PDB entry 8Q6D | X-ray diffraction, 1.40 A resolution | chains A and B

== Chain A ==
Protein: Egl nine homolog 1
Source organism: Homo sapiens
Notes: EC 1.14.11.29
Reference sequence: Q9GZT9 (EGLN1_HUMAN); numbering as in UniProt (aligned over 181-407)
Amino-acid sequence (233 residues; each row starts with the number of its first residue):
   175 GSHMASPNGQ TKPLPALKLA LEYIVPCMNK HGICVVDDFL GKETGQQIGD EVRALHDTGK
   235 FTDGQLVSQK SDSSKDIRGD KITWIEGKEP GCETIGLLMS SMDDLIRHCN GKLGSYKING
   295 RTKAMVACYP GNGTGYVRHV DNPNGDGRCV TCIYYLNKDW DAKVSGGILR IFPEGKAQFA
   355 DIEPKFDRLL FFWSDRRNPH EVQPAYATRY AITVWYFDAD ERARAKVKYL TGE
Unresolved in the structure: 175-186, 407
Sequence notes: expression tag (175-180)
Curated features (UniProtKB/Swiss-Prot):
  - region: Val241 to Ile251 (Beta(2)beta(3) 'finger-like' loop)
  - binding site (Fe cation): His313, Asp315, His374
  - binding site (2-oxoglutarate): Arg383
  - modified residue (S-nitrosocysteine): Cys201, Cys208, Cys302, Cys323, Cys326
  - natural variant: Pro317 (P317R: In ECYT3), Arg371 (R371H: In ECYT3)
  - mutagenesis: Cys201 (C201A: Little change in enzyme activity), Cys208 (C208A: Little change in enzyme activity), Arg252 (R252A: Reduced C-terminal ODD domain (CODD) hydroxylation of HIF1A), Asp254 (D254A/K: Reduced C-terminal ODD domain (CODD) hxdroxylation of HIF1A), Cys266 (C266A: Little change in enzyme activity), Cys283 (C283A: Little change in enzyme activity), Cys302 (C302A: Slight increase in enzyme activity), Tyr303 (Y303F: No effect), Cys323 (C323A: Little change in enzyme activity), Cys326 (C326A: Slight increase in enzyme activity), Arg383 (R383A: Reduces enzyme activity by 95%)
Metal / ion sites: Fe ion: His313, Asp315, His374 (together with 2-oxoglutaric acid)
Ligand contacts: 2-oxoglutaric acid (AKG): Arg252, Met299, Tyr303, Tyr310, His313, Asp315, Ile327, Tyr329, Leu343, His374, Val376, Arg383, Ala385, Trp389

== Chain B ==
Protein: Endothelial PAS domain-containing protein 1
Reference sequence: Q99814 (EPAS1_HUMAN); residue numbers follow UniProt; this construct covers 523-542
Amino-acid sequence (20 residues; each row starts with the number of its first residue):
   523 ELDLETLAPY IPMDGEDFQL

== Chain A / chain B interface ==
Pairs across the interface - 60 pairs, chain A then chain B:
  Gln239(A) - Pro531(B)
  Gln239(A) - Tyr532(B)  hydrogen bond (backbone-backbone)
  Leu240(A) - Thr528(B)
  Leu240(A) - Leu529(B)
  Leu240(A) - Ala530(B)
  Leu240(A) - Tyr532(B)
  Val241(A) - Glu527(B)
  Val241(A) - Ala530(B)  hydrogen bond (backbone-backbone)
  Val241(A) - Pro531(B)
  Val241(A) - Tyr532(B)
  Ser242(A) - Glu527(B)  hydrogen bond (backbone-backbone)
  Ser242(A) - Thr528(B)
  Ile251(A) - Thr528(B)
  Arg252(A) - Pro531(B)
  Arg252(A) - Tyr532(B)
  Trp258(A) - Tyr532(B)
  Asp277(A) - Phe540(B)
  Asp277(A) - Leu542(B)
  Arg281(A) - Leu542(B)  hydrogen bond (side chain-backbone)
  Ile292(A) - Leu542(B)  hydrophobic
  Asn293(A) - Gln541(B)
  Asn293(A) - Leu542(B)  hydrogen bond (backbone-backbone)
  Gly294(A) - Phe540(B)
  Gly294(A) - Leu542(B)
  Arg295(A) - Asp539(B)
  Arg295(A) - Phe540(B)  hydrogen bond (backbone-backbone)
  Thr296(A) - Ile533(B)
  Tyr310(A) - Leu529(B)  hydrogen bond (side chain-backbone)
  Tyr310(A) - Ala530(B)
  Tyr310(A) - Pro531(B)
  Arg312(A) - Leu529(B)
  His313(A) - Leu529(B)
  His313(A) - Pro531(B)
  Val314(A) - Ala530(B)
  Asp315(A) - Ala530(B)
  Asp315(A) - Pro531(B)
  Pro317(A) - Leu526(B)  hydrophobic
  Pro317(A) - Glu527(B)
  Pro317(A) - Ala530(B)
  Asn318(A) - Asp525(B)
  Asn318(A) - Glu527(B)
  Arg322(A) - Pro531(B)  hydrogen bond (side chain-backbone)
  Arg322(A) - Ile533(B)
  Arg370(A) - Leu526(B)
  Trp389(A) - Pro531(B)  hydrophobic
  Trp389(A) - Ile533(B)  hydrophobic
  Tyr390(A) - Leu542(B)  hydrophobic
  Phe391(A) - Ile533(B)  hydrophobic
  Phe391(A) - Asp539(B)
  Arg396(A) - Ile533(B)
  Arg396(A) - Pro534(B)  hydrogen bond (side chain-backbone)
  Arg396(A) - Met535(B)  hydrogen bond
  Arg396(A) - Asp539(B)  salt bridge
  Ala399(A) - Met535(B)  hydrophobic
  Lys400(A) - Met535(B)  hydrogen bond (side chain-backbone)
  Lys400(A) - Gly537(B)  hydrogen bond (side chain-backbone)
  Lys400(A) - Glu538(B)  hydrogen bond (side chain-backbone)
  Lys400(A) - Asp539(B)  salt bridge
  Tyr403(A) - Met535(B)  hydrophobic
  Tyr403(A) - Asp536(B)
Interface residues without a listed pair, chain A (33 interface residues in all): Ile280, Val311, Asp320

== Overview ==
The interface between chain A and chain B involves 33 residues on one side and 18 on the other; the contacts
include 13 hydrogen bonds and 2 salt bridges. Polar pairs include Arg396(A)-Asp539(B), Lys400(A)-Asp539(B) and
Arg281(A)-Leu542(B). Bound to chain A: 2-oxoglutaric acid.
Here chain A is Egl nine homolog 1 (Homo sapiens) and chain B is Endothelial PAS domain-containing protein 1.
Entry 8Q6D (Anaerobic crystal structure of HIF prolyl hydroxylase 2 (PHD2 181-407) in complex with
HIF2alpha-CODD peptide (523-542) ...) was determined by X-ray diffraction.
